Entry 193L (X-ray diffraction, 1.33 A resolution); this record covers chain A.

Chain A:
Name: Lysozyme
Source organism: Gallus gallus
UniProtKB: P00698 (LYSC_CHICK); residues 1-129 here correspond to UniProt positions 19-147 (UniProt number = residue number + 18)
Sequence (129 residues; row label = number of the first residue in the row):
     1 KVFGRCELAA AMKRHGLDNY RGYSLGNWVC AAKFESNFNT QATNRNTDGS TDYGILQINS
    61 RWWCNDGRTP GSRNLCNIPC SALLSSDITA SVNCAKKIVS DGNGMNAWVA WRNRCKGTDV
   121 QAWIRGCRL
Swiss-Prot annotation at these positions:
  - active site: E35, D52
  - binding site (substrate): D101
Cystine bridges: C6-C127, C30-C115, C64-C80, C76-C94
Bound ions: Na+: S60, C64, S72, R73

Summary:
S60, C64, S72 and R73 coordinate Na+. From UniProt: active-site residues E35 and D52 and substrate-binding
residue D101.
Chain A is Lysozyme (Gallus gallus); the structure, The 1.33 A structure of tetragonal hen egg white lysozyme,
was determined by X-ray diffraction (same publication as 194L).
